PDB entry 1GVP | X-ray diffraction, 1.60 A resolution | chain A

Chain A:
Protein: Gene V protein
From: Escherichia coli
UniProtKB: P69543 (VHED_BPF1); residues 1-87 here = UniProt positions 1-87
Amino-acid sequence (87 residues; numbered 1 to 87; the number before each row is that of its first residue):
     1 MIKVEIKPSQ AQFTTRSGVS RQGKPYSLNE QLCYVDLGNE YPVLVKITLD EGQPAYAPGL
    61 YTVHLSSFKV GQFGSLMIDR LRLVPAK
UniProt features mapped onto this chain:
  - site: Arg16 (Involved in DNA binding), Arg21 (Involved in DNA binding), Tyr26 (Involved in DNA binding), Tyr34 (Involved in DNA binding), Tyr41 (Involved in DNA binding, and in the dimer-dimer interactions of the protein-ssDNA complex), Lys46 (Involved in DNA binding)

Overview:
Chain A is Gene V protein (Escherichia coli); the structure, Gene V protein (single-STRANDED DNA binding
protein), was determined by X-ray diffraction together with 1AE2 and 1AE3 from the same study.
